9BIA - chains E and F of the 6 polymer chains in the assembly; structure by electron microscopy, 3.00 A resolution.

# Chain E (and F)
Molecule: Nb538
Organism: synthetic construct
Notes: chain F of this document is another copy of the same molecule, construct and numbering; everything in this record applies to it too
Sequence (140 residues; each row starts with the number of its first residue):
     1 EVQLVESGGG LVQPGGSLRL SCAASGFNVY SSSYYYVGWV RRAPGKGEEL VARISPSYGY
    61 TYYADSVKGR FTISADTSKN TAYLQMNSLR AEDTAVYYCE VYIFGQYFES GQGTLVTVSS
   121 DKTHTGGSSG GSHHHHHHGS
Not modelled in the structure: 119-140
Disulfides: Cys22-Cys99

# Chain E / chain F interface
Contacting residue pairs - 10 pairs, chain E then chain F:
  Arg19(E) with Gly111(F), hydrogen bond (side chain-backbone)
  Ser31(E) with Gln106(F), hydrogen bond
  Ser57(E) with Gln106(F); Tyr107(F), hydrogen bond (backbone-backbone)
  Tyr58(E) with Gly105(F); Tyr107(F)
  Gly59(E) with Tyr107(F)
  Thr72(E) with Arg42(F)
  Ser74(E) with Glu109(F)
  Ser78(E) with Glu1(F), hydrogen bond
Other interface residues (no listed pair), chain E (11 interface residues in all): Gly69, Ile73, Ser88
Other interface residues (no listed pair), chain F (10 interface residues in all): Pro44, Gly45, Lys46

# Overview
The interface between chain E and chain F involves 11 residues on one side and 10 on the other; the contacts
include 4 hydrogen bonds. Among the polar pairs are Arg19(E)-Gly111(F), Ser31(E)-Gln106(F) and
Ser78(E)-Glu1(F).
Chain E and chain F are both Nb538 (synthetic construct); the structure, Cryo-EM structure of NINJ1 K45Q bound
to Nb538, was determined by electron microscopy.
